PDB entry 2B4R | X-ray diffraction, 2.25 A resolution | chains Q and R of the 4 polymer chains in the assembly

[Chain Q (and R)]
Molecule: glyceraldehyde-3-phosphate dehydrogenase
From: Plasmodium falciparum
Notes: EC 1.2.1.12; chain R of this document is another copy of the same molecule, construct and numbering; everything in this record applies to it too
UniProt: Q8T6B1 (Q8T6B1_PLAFA); residues 1-337 here = UniProt positions 1-337
Amino-acid sequence (345 residues; each row starts with the number of its first residue; numbers below 1 keep their minus sign (Met-7 is residue -7)):
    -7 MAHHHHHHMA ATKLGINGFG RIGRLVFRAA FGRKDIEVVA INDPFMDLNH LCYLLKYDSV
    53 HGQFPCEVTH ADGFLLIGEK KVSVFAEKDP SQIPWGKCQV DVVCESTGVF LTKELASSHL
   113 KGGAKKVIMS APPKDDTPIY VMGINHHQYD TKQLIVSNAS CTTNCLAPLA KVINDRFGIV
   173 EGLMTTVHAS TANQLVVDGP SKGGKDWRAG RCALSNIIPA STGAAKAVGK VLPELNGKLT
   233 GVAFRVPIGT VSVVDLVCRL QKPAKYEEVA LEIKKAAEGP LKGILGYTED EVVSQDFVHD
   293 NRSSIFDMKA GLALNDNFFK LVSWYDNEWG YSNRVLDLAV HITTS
Disordered / not traced: -7 to 2, 337
Construct notes: cloning artifact (-7 to -6); expression tag (-5 to 0); engineered mutation Ala3 (Val in Q8T6B1), Thr336 (Asn in Q8T6B1), Ser337 (Asn in Q8T6B1)
Residues lining bound ligands: NAD (nicotinamide-adenine-dinucleotide): Asn9, Gly10, Phe11, Gly12, Arg13, Ile14, Gly15, Asn34, Asp35, Pro36, Phe37, Met38, Glu79, Ser98, Thr99, Gly100, Val101, Phe102, Ser122, Ala123, Ser152, Cys153, His180, Thr183, Ala184, Asn319, Glu320, Tyr323

[Chain Q / chain R interface]
Pairs across the interface (94; chain Q residue first):
  Glu173(Q) - Arg251(R)
  Glu173(Q) - Leu306(R)
  Glu173(Q) - Asn307(R)  hydrogen bond
  Glu173(Q) - Phe310(R)
  Gly174(Q) - Leu306(R)
  Gly174(Q) - Phe310(R)
  Leu175(Q) - Val249(R)  hydrophobic
  Leu175(Q) - Phe310(R)  hydrophobic
  Leu175(Q) - Phe311(R)
  Leu175(Q) - Lys312(R)
  Met176(Q) - Lys312(R)  hydrogen bond (backbone-side chain)
  Thr177(Q) - Asp247(R)  hydrogen bond
  Thr177(Q) - Lys312(R)  hydrogen bond
  Val179(Q) - Val179(R)  hydrophobic
  Val179(Q) - Ile209(R)
  Trp199(Q) - Glu283(R)
  Arg200(Q) - Asp282(R)
  Arg200(Q) - Glu283(R)  salt bridge
  Arg200(Q) - Val284(R)  hydrogen bond (side chain-backbone)
  Arg200(Q) - Asp299(R)  salt bridge
  Arg203(Q) - Val285(R)
  Arg203(Q) - Asp288(R)  salt bridge
  Ser207(Q) - Ile240(R)
  Ser207(Q) - Ser286(R)
  Ser207(Q) - Gln287(R)
  Asn208(Q) - Ile240(R)
  Asn208(Q) - Val285(R)
  Asn208(Q) - Ser286(R)
  Asn208(Q) - Gln287(R)  hydrogen bond (side chain-backbone)
  Ile209(Q) - Val179(R)  hydrophobic
  Ile209(Q) - Ile240(R)  hydrophobic
  Ile209(Q) - Val285(R)
  Ile209(Q) - Ser286(R)  hydrogen bond (backbone-side chain)
  Ile209(Q) - Trp316(R)
  Pro211(Q) - Val284(R)
  Pro211(Q) - Trp316(R)  hydrophobic
  Lys230(Q) - Leu306(R)
  Leu231(Q) - Leu306(R)
  Thr232(Q) - Leu306(R)
  Val234(Q) - Ala302(R)
  Val234(Q) - Leu304(R)  hydrophobic
  Val234(Q) - Lys312(R)
  Pro239(Q) - Pro239(R)
  Pro239(Q) - Ile240(R)
  Ile240(Q) - Ser207(R)
  Ile240(Q) - Asn208(R)
  Ile240(Q) - Ile209(R)
  Val243(Q) - Ile209(R)
  Asp247(Q) - Thr177(R)  hydrogen bond
  Val249(Q) - Leu175(R)  hydrophobic
  Val249(Q) - Val249(R)  hydrophobic
  Arg251(Q) - Glu173(R)
  Arg251(Q) - Arg251(R)
  Glu283(Q) - Trp199(R)
  Glu283(Q) - Arg200(R)
  Val284(Q) - Arg200(R)  hydrogen bond (backbone-side chain)
  Val284(Q) - Pro211(R)
  Val285(Q) - Arg203(R)
  Val285(Q) - Asn208(R)
  Val285(Q) - Ile209(R)
  Val285(Q) - Ile210(R)  hydrophobic
  Ser286(Q) - Ser207(R)
  Ser286(Q) - Asn208(R)  hydrogen bond
  Ser286(Q) - Ile209(R)  hydrogen bond (side chain-backbone)
  Gln287(Q) - Ser207(R)
  Gln287(Q) - Asn208(R)  hydrogen bond (backbone-side chain)
  Asp288(Q) - Arg203(R)  salt bridge
  Asp299(Q) - Arg200(R)  salt bridge
  Lys301(Q) - Arg200(R)
  Ala302(Q) - Arg200(R)
  Ala302(Q) - Val234(R)
  Leu304(Q) - Leu175(R)  hydrophobic
  Leu304(Q) - Thr232(R)
  Leu304(Q) - Gly233(R)
  Leu304(Q) - Val234(R)  hydrophobic
  Leu306(Q) - Glu173(R)
  Leu306(Q) - Gly174(R)
  Leu306(Q) - Gly229(R)
  Leu306(Q) - Lys230(R)
  Leu306(Q) - Leu231(R)
  Leu306(Q) - Thr232(R)
  Asn307(Q) - Glu173(R)  hydrogen bond
  Phe310(Q) - Glu173(R)
  Phe310(Q) - Gly174(R)
  Phe310(Q) - Leu175(R)  hydrophobic
  Phe310(Q) - Phe310(R)  hydrophobic
  Phe311(Q) - Leu175(R)
  Lys312(Q) - Leu175(R)
  Lys312(Q) - Met176(R)  hydrogen bond (side chain-backbone)
  Lys312(Q) - Thr177(R)  hydrogen bond
  Lys312(Q) - Val234(R)
  Val314(Q) - Phe236(R)  hydrophobic
  Trp316(Q) - Ile209(R)
  Trp316(Q) - Pro211(R)  hydrophobic
Also at the interface, not in a pair above, chain Q (48 interface residues in all): Ile210, Gly229, Gly233, Phe236, Val238, Val245, Asp282, Ala305
Also at the interface, not in a pair above, chain R (47 interface residues in all): Val238, Val243, Val245, Lys301, Val314

[Overview]
The interface between chain Q and chain R involves 48 residues on one side and 47 on the other; the contacts
include 15 hydrogen bonds and 5 salt bridges. Polar contacts include Arg200(Q)-Glu283(R), Arg200(Q)-Asp299(R)
and Arg203(Q)-Asp288(R). Ligands of chain Q: NAD.
Both chains are glyceraldehyde-3-phosphate dehydrogenase (Plasmodium falciparum). Entry 2B4R (Crystal
structure of glyceraldehyde-3-phosphate dehydrogenase from Plasmodium falciparum at 2.25 Angstrom Resolution
reveals intriguing extra electron ...) was determined by X-ray diffraction, deposited together with 2B4T.
